PDB entry 8W7L | electron microscopy, 3.75 A resolution | chains B and D of the 4 polymer chains in the assembly

== Chain B ==
Name: Protein kinase domain-containing protein
Organism: Streptococcus pneumoniae
UniProtKB: A0A2U3S0J5 (A0A2U3S0J5_STREE); residues 5-869 here = UniProt positions 5-869
Chain sequence (865 residues; row label = number of the first residue in the row):
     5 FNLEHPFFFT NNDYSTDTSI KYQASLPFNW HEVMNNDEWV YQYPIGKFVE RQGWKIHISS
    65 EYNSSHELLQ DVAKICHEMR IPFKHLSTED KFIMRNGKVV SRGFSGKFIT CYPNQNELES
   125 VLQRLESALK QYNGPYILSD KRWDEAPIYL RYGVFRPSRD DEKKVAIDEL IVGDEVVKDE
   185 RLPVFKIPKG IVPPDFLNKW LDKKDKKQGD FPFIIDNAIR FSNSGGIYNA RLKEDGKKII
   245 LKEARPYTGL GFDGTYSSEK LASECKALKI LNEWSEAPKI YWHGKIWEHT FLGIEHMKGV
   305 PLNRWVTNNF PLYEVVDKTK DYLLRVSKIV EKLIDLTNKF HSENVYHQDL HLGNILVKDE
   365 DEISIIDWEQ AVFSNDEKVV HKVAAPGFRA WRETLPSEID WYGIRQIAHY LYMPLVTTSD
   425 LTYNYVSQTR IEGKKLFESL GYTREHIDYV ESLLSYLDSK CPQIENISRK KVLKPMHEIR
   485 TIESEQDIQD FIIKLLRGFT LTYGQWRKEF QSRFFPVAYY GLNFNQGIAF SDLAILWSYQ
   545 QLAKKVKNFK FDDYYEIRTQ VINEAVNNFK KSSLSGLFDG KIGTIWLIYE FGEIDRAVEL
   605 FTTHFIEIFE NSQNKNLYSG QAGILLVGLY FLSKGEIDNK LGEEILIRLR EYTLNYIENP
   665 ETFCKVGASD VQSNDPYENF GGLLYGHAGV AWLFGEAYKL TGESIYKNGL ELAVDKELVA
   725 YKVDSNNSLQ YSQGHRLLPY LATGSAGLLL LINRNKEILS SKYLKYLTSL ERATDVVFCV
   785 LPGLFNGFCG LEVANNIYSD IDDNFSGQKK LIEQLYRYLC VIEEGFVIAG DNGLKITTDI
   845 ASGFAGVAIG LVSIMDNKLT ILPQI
Unresolved in the structure: 727-739
Construct notes: conflict Ala28 (Val in A0A2U3S0J5), Val103 (Leu in A0A2U3S0J5); engineered mutation Ala522 (His in A0A2U3S0J5)

== Chain D ==
Name: PneA
Organism: Streptococcus pneumoniae
Chain sequence (17 residues; numbered -1 to 15; the number before each row is that of its first residue; numbers below 1 keep their minus sign (Val-1 is residue -1)):
    -1 VSMAEEVLNL QLVSVQV

== How chain B and chain D interact ==
Pairs across the interface (32):
  Arg106(B) - Leu8(D)  hydrogen bond (side chain-backbone)
  Tyr140(B) - Val5(D)  hydrophobic
  Leu142(B) - Leu8(D)  hydrophobic
  Val188(B) - Gln9(D)
  Asp209(B) - Ser0(D)  hydrogen bond
  Lys210(B) - Ser0(D)
  Lys211(B) - Glu3(D)  salt bridge
  Gln212(B) - Val-1(D)  hydrogen bond (side chain-backbone)
  Asp214(B) - Glu3(D)
  Phe215(B) - Asn7(D)
  Ile219(B) - Asn7(D)
  Ile219(B) - Leu10(D)  hydrophobic
  Asp220(B) - Leu10(D)
  Asp220(B) - Ser12(D)  hydrogen bond (backbone-side chain)
  Asn221(B) - Leu10(D)
  Asn221(B) - Ser12(D)
  Asn221(B) - Val13(D)
  Ala222(B) - Leu10(D)
  Ala222(B) - Val11(D)
  Ala222(B) - Ser12(D)
  Ile223(B) - Ser12(D)
  Ile223(B) - Val13(D)
  Phe225(B) - Leu8(D)
  Arg249(B) - Leu8(D)
  Ile290(B) - Val-1(D)
  Ile290(B) - Met1(D)  hydrophobic
  Ile290(B) - Glu4(D)
  Trp291(B) - Val-1(D)
  Trp291(B) - Met1(D)
  Trp291(B) - Glu4(D)
  His293(B) - Glu4(D)  salt bridge
  Phe295(B) - Glu4(D)
Interface residues without a listed pair, chain B (23 interface residues in all): Pro187, Glu292

== In short ==
23 residues of chain B face 13 of chain D across their interface; the contacts include 4 hydrogen bonds and 2
salt bridges. Polar pairs include Lys211(B)-Glu3(D), His293(B)-Glu4(D) and Arg106(B)-Leu8(D).
Chain B is Protein kinase domain-containing protein and chain D is PneA, both from Streptococcus pneumoniae;
the structure, Cryo-EM structure of ClassIII Lanthipeptide modification enzyme PneKC mutant H522A, was
determined by electron microscopy.
